PDB entry 2O69 | X-ray diffraction, 2.00 A resolution | chain A

# Chain A
Name: Iron-utilization periplasmic protein
Organism: Haemophilus influenzae
UniProtKB: P35755 (FBPA_HAEIN); residues 1-309 here correspond to UniProt positions 24-332 (UniProt number = residue number + 23)
Amino-acid sequence (309 residues; row label = number of the first residue in the row):
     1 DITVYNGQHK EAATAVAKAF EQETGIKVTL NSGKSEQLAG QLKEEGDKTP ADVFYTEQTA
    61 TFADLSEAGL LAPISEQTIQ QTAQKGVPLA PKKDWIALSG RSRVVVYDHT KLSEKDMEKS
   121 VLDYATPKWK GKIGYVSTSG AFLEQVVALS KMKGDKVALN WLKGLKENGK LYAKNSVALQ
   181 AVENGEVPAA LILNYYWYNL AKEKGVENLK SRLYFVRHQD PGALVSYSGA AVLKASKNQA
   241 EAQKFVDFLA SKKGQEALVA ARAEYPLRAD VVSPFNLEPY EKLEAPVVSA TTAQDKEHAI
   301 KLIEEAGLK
Unresolved in the structure: 309
Construct notes: engineered mutation L193 (Asn216 in P35755)
Swiss-Prot annotation at these positions:
  - binding site (Fe cation): H9, E57, Y195, Y196

# Overview
From UniProt: 4 Fe cation-binding residues.
Chain A is Iron-utilization periplasmic protein (Haemophilus influenzae); the structure, Crystal Structure of
Haemophilus influenzae N193L mutant FbpA, was determined by X-ray diffraction, deposited together with 2O68.
